8ICM - chains P and A of the 3 polymer chains in the assembly; structure by X-ray diffraction, 2.90 A resolution.

== Chain P ==
Molecule: 7-nt DNA strand
Sequence (7 nucleotides; each row starts with the number of its first residue):
     1 TCTAATG
Metal / ion sites: Na+: DT6 (shared with Thr101(A), Val103(A), Ile106(A) of chain A)

== Chain A ==
Name: Protein (DNA polymerase beta (e.c.2.7.7.7))
Source organism: Homo sapiens
Reference sequence: P06746 (DPOB_HUMAN); residues 2-335 here correspond to UniProt positions 1-334 (UniProt number = residue number - 1)
Sequence (335 residues; numbered 1 to 335; the number before each row is that of its first residue):
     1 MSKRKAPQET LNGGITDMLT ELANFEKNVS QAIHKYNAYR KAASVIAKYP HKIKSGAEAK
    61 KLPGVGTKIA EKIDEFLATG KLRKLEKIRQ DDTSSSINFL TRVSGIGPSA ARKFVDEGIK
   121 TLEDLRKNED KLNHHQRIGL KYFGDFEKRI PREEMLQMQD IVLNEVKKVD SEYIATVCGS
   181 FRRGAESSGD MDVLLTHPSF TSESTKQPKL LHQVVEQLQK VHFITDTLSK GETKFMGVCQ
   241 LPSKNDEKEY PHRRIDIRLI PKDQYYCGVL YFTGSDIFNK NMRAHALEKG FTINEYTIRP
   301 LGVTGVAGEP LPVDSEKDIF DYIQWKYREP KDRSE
Unresolved in the structure: 1-8
Metal / ion sites: Na+ site 1 near Leu62 (its only coordinating residue here); Na+ site 2: Thr101, Val103, Ile106 (shared with DT6(P) of chain P)
Curated features (UniProtKB/Swiss-Prot):
  - binding site (K(+)): Lys61
  - binding site (Na(+)): Lys61

== How chain P and chain A interact ==
Pairs across the interface (18):
  DA4(P) with Ser109(A), phosphate contact
  DA5(P) with Gly105(A), sugar contact; Gly107(A), hydrogen bond to the phosphate; Pro108(A), phosphate contact; Ser109(A), hydrogen bond to the phosphate; Ala110(A), hydrogen bond to the phosphate
  DT6(P) with Val103(A), phosphate contact; Ser104(A), phosphate contact; Gly105(A), hydrogen bond to the phosphate; Ile106(A), hydrogen bond to the phosphate; Gly107(A), phosphate contact; Lys234(A), hydrogen bond to the base
  DG7(P) with Ser104(A), phosphate contact; Asp192(A), phosphate contact; Lys234(A), sugar contact; Arg254(A), salt bridge to the phosphate; Asp256(A), sugar contact; Arg258(A), phosphate contact
Other interface residues (no listed pair), chain A (17 interface residues in all): Thr101, His135, Asp190, Met236

== Summary ==
Chain P and chain A form an interface of 4 and 17 residues respectively; the contacts include 6 hydrogen bonds
and 1 salt bridge. Polar contacts include DT6(P)-Lys234(A), DA5(P)-Gly107(A) and DA5(P)-Ser109(A). UniProt
lists K+-binding residue Lys61(A) and Na+-binding residue Lys61(A) on chain A.
Here chain P is a 7-nt DNA strand and chain A is Protein (DNA polymerase beta (e.c.2.7.7.7)) (Homo sapiens).
Entry 8ICM (DNA polymerase beta (pol B) (e.c.2.7.7.7) complexed with seven base pairs of DNA; soaked in the
...) was determined by X-ray diffraction, deposited together with 1ZQT, 7ICE, 7ICF, 7ICG, 7ICH, 7ICI and 39
further entries.
